PDB entry 8EGS | electron microscopy, 3.92 A resolution | chains J and I of the 3 polymer chains in the assembly

== Chain J (and I) ==
Name: Lower collar protein
Source organism: Staphylococcus phage Andhra
Notes: chain I of this document is another copy of the same molecule, construct and numbering; everything in this record applies to it too
UniProtKB: A0A1S6L1H8 (A0A1S6L1H8_9CAUD); residues 39-277 here correspond to UniProt positions 1-239 (UniProt number = residue number - 38)
Chain sequence (239 residues; numbered 39 to 277; the number before each row is that of its first residue):
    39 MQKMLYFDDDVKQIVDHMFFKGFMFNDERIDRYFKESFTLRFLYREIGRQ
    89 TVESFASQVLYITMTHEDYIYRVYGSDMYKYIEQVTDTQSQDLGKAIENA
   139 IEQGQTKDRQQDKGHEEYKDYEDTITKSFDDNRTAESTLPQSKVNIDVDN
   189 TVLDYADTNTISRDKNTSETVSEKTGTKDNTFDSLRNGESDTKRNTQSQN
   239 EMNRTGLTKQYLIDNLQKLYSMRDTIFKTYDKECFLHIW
Not modelled in the structure: 39-174, 195-277
What the authors report for this chain:
  - conformationally variable residues (order/disorder transition): L177 to A194

== Interface between chain J and chain I ==
Residue-residue contacts - 5 pairs, chain J then chain I:
  V190(J) - I184(I)  hydrophobic
  L191(J) - I184(I)
  D192(J) - S180(I)
  D192(J) - V182(I)
  A194(J) - P178(I)
Also at the interface, not in a pair above, chain J (5 interface residues in all): Y193
Also at the interface, not in a pair above, chain I (5 interface residues in all): Q179

== Overview ==
Chain J and chain I each contribute 5 residues to their interface. The paper reports conformational
variability at L177(J).
Chain J and chain I are both Lower collar protein (Staphylococcus phage Andhra); the structure, Tail knob
structure of Staphylococcus phage Andhra, was determined by electron microscopy together with 8EGR, 8EGT and
8EJ5 from the same study.
